Entry 4ELZ (X-ray diffraction, 2.20 A resolution); this record covers chains A and B of the 4 polymer chains in the assembly.

[Chain A (and B)]
Name: DNA gyrase subunit A
Organism: Vibrio fischeri
Notes: EC 5.99.1.3; chain B of this document is another copy of the same molecule, construct and numbering; everything in this record applies to it too
UniProtKB: Q5E5J7 (Q5E5J7_VIBF1); residues 363-494 here correspond to UniProt positions 362-493 (UniProt number = residue number - 1)
Sequence (153 residues; each row starts with the number of its first residue):
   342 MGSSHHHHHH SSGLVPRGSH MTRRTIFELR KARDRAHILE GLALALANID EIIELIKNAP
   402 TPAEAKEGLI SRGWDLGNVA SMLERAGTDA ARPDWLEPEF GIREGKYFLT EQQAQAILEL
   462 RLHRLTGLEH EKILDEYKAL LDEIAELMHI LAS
Unresolved in the structure: 342-351 (chain B: 342-361, 493-494)
Differences from the reference sequence: initiating methionine (342); expression tag (343-362)

[Interface between chain A and chain B]
Pairs across the interface - 46 pairs, chain A then chain B:
  Ile390(A) with Lys398(B)
  Asp391(A) with Lys398(B), salt bridge
  Ile394(A) with Leu466(B), hydrophobic
  Ile397(A) with Leu463(B); Thr467(B)
  Lys398(A) with Ile390(B); Asp391(B), salt bridge; Leu466(B)
  Ala400(A) with Thr467(B); Gly468(B), hydrogen bond (backbone-backbone)
  Pro401(A) with Thr467(B); Gly468(B), hydrogen bond (backbone-backbone); Leu469(B), hydrogen bond (backbone-backbone)
  Thr402(A) with Thr467(B); Leu469(B)
  Pro403(A) with Thr467(B); Glu470(B)
  Ile458(A) with Leu463(B)
  Leu459(A) with Arg462(B); Leu463(B), hydrogen bond (backbone-backbone); His464(B), hydrogen bond (backbone-backbone)
  Glu460(A) with Arg462(B), hydrogen bond (backbone-side chain)
  Leu461(A) with Leu461(B); Arg462(B); Leu463(B), hydrogen bond (backbone-backbone)
  Arg462(A) with Leu459(B); Glu460(B), hydrogen bond (side chain-backbone); Leu461(B); Arg462(B)
  Leu463(A) with Ile394(B), hydrophobic; Ile397(B); Ile458(B); Leu459(B); Leu461(B), hydrogen bond (backbone-backbone); Leu463(B), hydrophobic
  His464(A) with Leu459(B), hydrogen bond (backbone-backbone)
  Leu466(A) with Ile397(B), hydrophobic; Lys398(B)
  Thr467(A) with Ile397(B); Ala400(B); Thr402(B); Pro403(B)
  Gly468(A) with Ala400(B), hydrogen bond (backbone-backbone); Pro401(B)
  Leu469(A) with Pro401(B), hydrogen bond (backbone-backbone)
  Glu470(A) with Pro403(B)
Interface residues without a listed pair, chain A (22 interface residues in all): Ala406
Interface residues without a listed pair, chain B (22 interface residues in all): Ala406

[Overview]
The chain A/chain B interface involves 22 residues from each chain, with 12 hydrogen bonds and 2 salt bridges.
Polar contacts include Asp391(A)-Lys398(B), Glu460(A)-Arg462(B) and Ala400(A)-Gly468(B).
Chain A and chain B are both DNA gyrase subunit A (Vibrio fischeri); the structure, Ccdbvfi:gyra14vfi, was
determined by X-ray diffraction (same publication as 4ELY).
